6M2L - chain A; structure by X-ray diffraction, 3.70 A resolution.

[Chain A]
Protein: Hexose transporter 1
Source organism: Plasmodium falciparum
UniProtKB: O97467 (O97467_PLAFA); residue numbers follow UniProt; this construct covers 1-504
Amino-acid sequence (504 residues; row label = number of the first residue in the row):
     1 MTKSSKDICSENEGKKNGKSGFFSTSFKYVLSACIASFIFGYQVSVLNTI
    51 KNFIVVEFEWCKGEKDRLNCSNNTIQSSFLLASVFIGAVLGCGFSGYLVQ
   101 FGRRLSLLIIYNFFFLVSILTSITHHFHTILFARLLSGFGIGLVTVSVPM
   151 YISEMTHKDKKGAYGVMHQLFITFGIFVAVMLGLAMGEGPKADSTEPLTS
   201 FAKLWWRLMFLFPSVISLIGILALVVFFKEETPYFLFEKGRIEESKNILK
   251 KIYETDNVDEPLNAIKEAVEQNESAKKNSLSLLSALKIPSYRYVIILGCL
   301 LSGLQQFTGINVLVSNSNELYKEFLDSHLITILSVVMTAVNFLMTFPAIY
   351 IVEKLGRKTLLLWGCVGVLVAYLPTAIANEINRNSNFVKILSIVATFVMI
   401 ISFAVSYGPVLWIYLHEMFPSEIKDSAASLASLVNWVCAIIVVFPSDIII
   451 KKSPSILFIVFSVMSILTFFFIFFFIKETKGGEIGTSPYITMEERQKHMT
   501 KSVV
Unresolved in the structure: 1-23, 62-69, 185-199, 494-504
Cystine bridges: Cys61-Cys70
Ligand contacts: F00 ((2S,3R,4S,5R,6R)-6-(hydroxymethyl)-4-undec-10-enoxy-oxane-2,3,5-triol): Val44, Leu47, Asn48, Lys51, Phe85, Gln169, Ile172, Thr173, Gln305, Gln306, Ile310, Asn311, Ser315, Asn341, Trp412, Trp436, Val443
From the paper describing this entry:
  - binding site for F00: Lys51 (from molecular simulation)
  - mutagenesis - K51A, K51A/D447A, Q169A, Q305A, N341A: decreased binding to TH-PF01

[Summary]
Ligands of chain A: compound F00. From the paper: a binding site for F00 at Lys51; K51A, K51A/D447A and Q169A,
among others, reduce binding to TH-PF01; 5 substitutions were tested in all.
Chain A is Hexose transporter 1 (Plasmodium falciparum); the structure, Crystal structure of Plasmodium
falciparum hexose transporter PfHT1 bound with C3361, was determined by X-ray diffraction, deposited together
with 6M20.
